PDB entry 5U89 | X-ray diffraction, 3.08 A resolution | chains A and B

Chain A:
Molecule: Amino acid adenylation domain protein
Source organism: Geobacillus sp
UniProt: A0A0F6BHX2 (A0A0F6BHX2_GEOS0); numbering as in UniProt (aligned over 437-1504)
Chain sequence (1080 residues; row label = number of the first residue in the row):
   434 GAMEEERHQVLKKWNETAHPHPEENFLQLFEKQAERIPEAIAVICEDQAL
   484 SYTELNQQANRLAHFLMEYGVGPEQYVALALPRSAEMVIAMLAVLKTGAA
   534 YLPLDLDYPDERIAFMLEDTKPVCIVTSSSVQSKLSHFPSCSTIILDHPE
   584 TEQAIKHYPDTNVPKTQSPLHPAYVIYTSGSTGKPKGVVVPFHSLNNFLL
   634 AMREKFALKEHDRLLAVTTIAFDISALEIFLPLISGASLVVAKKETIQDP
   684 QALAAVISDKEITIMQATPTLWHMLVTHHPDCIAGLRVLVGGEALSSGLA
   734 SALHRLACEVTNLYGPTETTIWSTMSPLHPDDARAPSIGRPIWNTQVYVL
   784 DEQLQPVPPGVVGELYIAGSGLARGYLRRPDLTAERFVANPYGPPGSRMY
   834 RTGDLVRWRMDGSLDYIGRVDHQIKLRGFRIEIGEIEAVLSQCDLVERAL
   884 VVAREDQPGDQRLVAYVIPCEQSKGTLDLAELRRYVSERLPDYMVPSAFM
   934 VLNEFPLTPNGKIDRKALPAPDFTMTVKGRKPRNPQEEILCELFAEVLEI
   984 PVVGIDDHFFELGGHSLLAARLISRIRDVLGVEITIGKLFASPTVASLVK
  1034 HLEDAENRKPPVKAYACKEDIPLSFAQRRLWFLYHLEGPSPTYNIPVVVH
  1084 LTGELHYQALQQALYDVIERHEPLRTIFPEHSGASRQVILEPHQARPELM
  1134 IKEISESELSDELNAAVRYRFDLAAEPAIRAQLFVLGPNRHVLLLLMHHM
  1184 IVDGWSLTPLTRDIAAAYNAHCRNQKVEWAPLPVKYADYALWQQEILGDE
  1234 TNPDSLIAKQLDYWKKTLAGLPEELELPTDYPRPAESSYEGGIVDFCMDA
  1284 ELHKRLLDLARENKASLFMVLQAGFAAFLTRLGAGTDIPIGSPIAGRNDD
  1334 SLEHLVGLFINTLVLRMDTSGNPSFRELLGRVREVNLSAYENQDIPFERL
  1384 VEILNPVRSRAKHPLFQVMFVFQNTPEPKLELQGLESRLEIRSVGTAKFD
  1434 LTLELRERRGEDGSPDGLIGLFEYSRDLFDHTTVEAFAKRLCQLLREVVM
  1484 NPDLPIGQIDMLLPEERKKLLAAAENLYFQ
Disordered / not traced: 434-437, 762-768, 905-911, 958-962, 1034-1040, 1115-1117, 1389-1395, 1513
Construct notes: expression tag (434-436, 1505-1513)
Covalent attachments: compound MJ8 linked to S999
Small-molecule neighbours: MJ8 (5'-({[(2R)-3-amino-2-{[2-({N-[(2R)-2-hydroxy-3,3-dimethyl-4-(phosphonooxy)butanoyl]-beta-alanyl}amino)ethyl]sulfanyl}propyl]sulfonyl}amino)-5'-deoxyadenosine): F655, D656, I657, G725, E726, A727, N745, L746, Y747, G748, P749, T750, I754, W755, I771, D837, Y849, R852, L1000, I1019, F1023

Chain B:
Molecule: MbtH domain protein
Source organism: Geobacillus sp
UniProt: A0A0F6BHX3 (A0A0F6BHX3_GEOS0); residues 5-83 here correspond to UniProt positions 1-79 (UniProt number = residue number - 4)
Chain sequence (83 residues; each row starts with the number of its first residue):
     1 GAMGMTNPFENKEGTYLVLINDEGQYSLWPASIAIPPGWNIAFAENTRSA
    51 CLDYINAHWIDMRPNSLKDGSLSKRDNDYSGVK
Disordered / not traced: 1-5, 70-83
Construct notes: expression tag (1-4)

How chain A and chain B interact:
Contacting residue pairs (50):
  E507(A) - L67(B)
  S601(A) - L67(B)
  L603(A) - S66(B)
  L603(A) - L67(B)  hydrophobic
  H604(A) - L67(B)
  E785(A) - P8(B)
  Q786(A) - I33(B)
  L787(A) - F9(B)  hydrophobic
  L787(A) - W29(B)  hydrophobic
  L787(A) - I33(B)  hydrophobic
  E797(A) - N7(B)  hydrogen bond
  Y799(A) - N7(B)
  Y799(A) - F9(B)
  R807(A) - M62(B)
  R807(A) - R63(B)
  R807(A) - L67(B)
  Y809(A) - M62(B)
  P813(A) - I55(B)
  P813(A) - N56(B)
  P813(A) - W59(B)
  P813(A) - M62(B)  hydrophobic
  D814(A) - L52(B)
  D814(A) - N56(B)  hydrogen bond
  T816(A) - W59(B)
  T816(A) - M62(B)
  A817(A) - Y26(B)
  A817(A) - S27(B)
  A817(A) - L28(B)  hydrogen bond (backbone-backbone)
  A817(A) - I55(B)  hydrophobic
  E818(A) - R48(B)  salt bridge
  E818(A) - L52(B)
  V821(A) - F9(B)  hydrophobic
  V821(A) - S27(B)
  A822(A) - S27(B)  hydrogen bond (backbone-side chain)
  A822(A) - W29(B)
  A822(A) - P36(B)  hydrophobic
  A822(A) - W39(B)
  N823(A) - P36(B)
  P824(A) - P36(B)  hydrophobic
  P828(A) - P37(B)
  P828(A) - G38(B)
  G829(A) - N21(B)  hydrogen bond (backbone-side chain)
  G829(A) - P37(B)  hydrogen bond (backbone-backbone)
  G829(A) - G38(B)
  G829(A) - W39(B)
  S830(A) - W39(B)  hydrogen bond (backbone-side chain)
  R831(A) - Q25(B)
  R831(A) - W39(B)
  R834(A) - N7(B)
  R834(A) - F9(B)
Also at the interface, not in a pair above, chain A (28 interface residues in all): G808, R812, F820
Also at the interface, not in a pair above, chain B (27 interface residues in all): T6, L19, E23, P64

Overview:
28 residues of chain A and 27 residues of chain B are in contact, with 7 hydrogen bonds and 1 salt bridge.
Polar pairs include E818(A)-R48(B), E797(A)-N7(B) and D814(A)-N56(B). Compound MJ8 is covalently linked to
S999(A).
Chain A is Amino acid adenylation domain protein and chain B is MbtH domain protein, both from Geobacillus sp;
the structure, Crystal structure of a cross-module fragment from the dimodular NRPS DhbF, was determined by
X-ray diffraction.
